6IC0 - chain A; structure by X-ray diffraction, 2.60 A resolution.

Chain A:
Protein: 6-phosphofructo-2-kinase/fructose-2,6-bisphosphatase 3
Organism: Homo sapiens
Notes: EC 2.7.1.105, 3.1.3.46
UniProtKB: Q16875 (F263_HUMAN); residues 3-445 here correspond to UniProt positions 4-446 (UniProt number = residue number + 1)
Chain sequence (428 residues; each row starts with the number of its first residue; note: 15 numbers in that range are skipped by the numbering (no residue carries them; nothing is unmodelled there)):
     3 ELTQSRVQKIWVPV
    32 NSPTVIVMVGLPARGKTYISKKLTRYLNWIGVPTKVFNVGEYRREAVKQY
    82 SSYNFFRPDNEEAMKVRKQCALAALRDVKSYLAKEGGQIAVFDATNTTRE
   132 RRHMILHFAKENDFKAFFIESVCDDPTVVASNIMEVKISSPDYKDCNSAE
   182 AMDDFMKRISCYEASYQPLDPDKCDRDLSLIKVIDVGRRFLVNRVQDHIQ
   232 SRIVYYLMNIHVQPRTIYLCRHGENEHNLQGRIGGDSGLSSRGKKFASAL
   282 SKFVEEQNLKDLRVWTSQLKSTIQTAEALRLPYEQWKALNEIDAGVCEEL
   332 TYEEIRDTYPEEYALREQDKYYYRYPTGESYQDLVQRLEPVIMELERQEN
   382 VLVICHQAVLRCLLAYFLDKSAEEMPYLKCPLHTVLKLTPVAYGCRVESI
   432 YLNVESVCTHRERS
UniProt features mapped onto this chain:
  - active site: Asp124, Cys154, His253 (Tele-phosphohistidine intermediate), Glu322 (Proton donor/acceptor)
  - binding site (ATP): Gly41 to Tyr49, Asn163 to Lys168, Tyr344 to Arg347, Gln388 to Arg392, Tyr424
  - binding site (beta-D-fructose 6-phosphate): Arg74, Arg98, Thr126, Arg132, Lys168, Arg189, Tyr193
  - binding site (beta-D-fructose 2,6-bisphosphate): Arg252, Asn259, Gly265, Tyr333, Arg347, Lys351, Tyr362, Gln388, Arg392
  - site (Transition state stabilizer): Arg252, Asn259, His387
Small-molecule neighbours:
  - 6-O-phosphono-beta-D-fructofuranose (F6P): Arg252, Asn259, Ile264, Gly265, Glu322, Ile323, Tyr333, Arg347, Lys351, Tyr362, His387, Gln388, Ala389, Arg392, Thr440
  - citrate anion (FLC): Val70, Gly71, Arg74, Phe87, Arg98, Ala125, Thr126, Arg132, Arg189, Tyr193
  - HAK (3-[[8-(1-methylindol-6-yl)quinoxalin-6-yl]amino]-N-pyrimidin-5-yl-pyridine-4-carboxamide): Ala44, Arg45, Gly46, Tyr49, Ile50, Ser152, Cys154, Val159, Asn163, Glu166, Val167, Val214, Val217, Gly218, Phe221, Leu238, Ile241, His242, Val243, Gln244, Pro421, Ala423, Tyr424
  - pyrophosphate (POP): Leu42, Pro43, Ala44, Arg45, Gly46, Lys47, Thr48, Tyr49, Asn163, Val167, Lys168, Tyr424

Overview:
Chain A binds compound HAK, pyrophosphate, citrate anion and 6-O-phosphono-beta-D-fructofuranose. Curated
annotation (UniProt) lists 4 active-site residues, 25 ATP-binding residues, 7 beta-D-fructose
6-phosphate-binding residues and 9 beta-D-fructose 2,6-bisphosphate-binding residues.
Chain A is 6-phosphofructo-2-kinase/fructose-2,6-bisphosphatase 3 (Homo sapiens); the structure, Human PFKFB3
in complex with a N-Aryl 6-Aminoquinoxaline inhibitor 4, was determined by X-ray diffraction together with
6IBX, 6IBY and 6IBZ from the same study.
